Entry 8DR5 (electron microscopy, 2.76 A resolution); this record covers chains E and H of the 12 polymer chains in the assembly.

== Chain E ==
Molecule: Replication factor C subunit 5
Source organism: Saccharomyces cerevisiae
UniProt: P38251 (RFC5_YEAST); residues 1-354 here = UniProt positions 1-354
Amino-acid sequence (354 residues; numbered 1 to 354; the number before each row is that of its first residue):
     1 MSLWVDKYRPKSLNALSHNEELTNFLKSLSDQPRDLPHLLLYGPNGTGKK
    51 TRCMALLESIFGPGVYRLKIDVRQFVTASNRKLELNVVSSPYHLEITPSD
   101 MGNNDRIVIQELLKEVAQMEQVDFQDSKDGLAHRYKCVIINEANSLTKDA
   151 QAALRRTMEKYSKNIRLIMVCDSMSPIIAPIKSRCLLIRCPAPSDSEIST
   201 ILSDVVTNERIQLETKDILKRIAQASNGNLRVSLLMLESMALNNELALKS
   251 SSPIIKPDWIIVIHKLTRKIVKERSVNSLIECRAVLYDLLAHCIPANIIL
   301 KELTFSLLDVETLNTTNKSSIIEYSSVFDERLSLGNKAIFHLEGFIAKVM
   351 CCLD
Unresolved in the structure: 1, 354
Residues lining bound ligands:
  - ATP-gamma-S (AGS; phosphothiophosphoric acid-adenylate ester): Arg155, Glu159, Pro180, Arg184
  - GDP (guanosine-5'-diphosphate): Val5, Asp6, Tyr8, Arg9, Pro10, Ala15, Leu16, Ser17, His18, Pro44, Asn45, Gly46, Thr47, Gly48, Lys49, Lys50, Thr51, Arg52, Ile201, Leu230, Arg231, Leu234
Curated features (UniProtKB/Swiss-Prot):
  - binding site (ATP): Val5, Ser17, Gly43 to Thr51, Arg231

== Chain H ==
Molecule: Proliferating cell nuclear antigen
Source organism: Saccharomyces cerevisiae
UniProt: A0A6B7JGY6 (A0A6B7JGY6_YEASX); numbering as in UniProt (aligned over 1-258)
Amino-acid sequence (277 residues; each row starts with the number of its first residue; numbers below 1 keep their minus sign (Met-18 is residue -18)):
   -18 MGSSHHHHHHSSGLVPRASMLEAKFEEASLFKRIIDGFKDCVQLVNFQCK
    32 EDGIIAQAVDDSRVLLVSLEIGVEAFQEYRCDHPVTLGMDLTSLSKILRC
    82 GNNTDTLTLIADNTPDSIILLFEDTKKDRIAEYSLKLMDIDADFLKIEEL
   132 QYDSTLSLPSSEFSKIVRDLSQLSDSINIMITKETIKFVADGDIGSGSVI
   182 IKPFVDMEHPETSIKLEMDQPVDLTFGAKYLLDIIKGSSLSDRVGIRLSS
   232 EAPALFQFDLKSGFLQFFLAPKFNDEE
Unresolved in the structure: -18 to 0
Sequence notes: expression tag (-18 to 0)

== Interface between chain E and chain H ==
Residue-residue contacts (32):
  Asp71(E) - Asp42(H)
  Arg73(E) - Asp42(H)  salt bridge
  Arg73(E) - Ser43(H)
  Ser89(E) - Arg44(H)
  Ser90(E) - Arg44(H)  hydrogen bond (backbone-side chain)
  Pro91(E) - Arg44(H)
  Glu115(E) - Ser43(H)
  Glu115(E) - Tyr211(H)
  Gln118(E) - Lys253(H)  hydrogen bond
  Gln118(E) - Phe254(H)
  Met119(E) - Tyr211(H)  hydrophobic
  Glu120(E) - Val45(H)
  Glu120(E) - Ala251(H)
  Glu120(E) - Pro252(H)
  Glu120(E) - Phe254(H)
  Gln121(E) - Arg44(H)
  Gln121(E) - Val45(H)
  Val122(E) - Arg44(H)  hydrogen bond (backbone-backbone)
  Val122(E) - Val45(H)
  Val122(E) - Ala251(H)  hydrophobic
  Phe124(E) - Leu47(H)  hydrophobic
  Phe124(E) - Lys127(H)
  Phe124(E) - Phe249(H)  hydrophobic
  Asp129(E) - Glu232(H)
  Asp129(E) - Ala233(H)
  Asp129(E) - Pro234(H)
  Gly130(E) - Pro234(H)
  Leu131(E) - Pro234(H)
  Leu131(E) - Ala251(H)  hydrophobic
  Leu131(E) - Pro252(H)
  Lys136(E) - Arg44(H)
  Asn164(E) - Phe254(H)
Other interface residues (no listed pair), chain E (21 interface residues in all): Ser127, Lys128, Tyr161, Lys163
Other interface residues (no listed pair), chain H (20 interface residues in all): Val40, Leu46, Ile128, Leu131, Asp256

== In short ==
21 residues of chain E and 20 residues of chain H are in contact; the contacts include 3 hydrogen bonds and 1
salt bridge. Polar contacts include Arg73(E)-Asp42(H), Ser90(E)-Arg44(H) and Gln118(E)-Lys253(H). Chain E
binds ATP-gamma-S and GDP. From UniProt: 12 ATP-binding residues on chain E.
Here chain E is Replication factor C subunit 5 and chain H is Proliferating cell nuclear antigen, both from
Saccharomyces cerevisiae. Entry 8DR5 (Open state of RFC:PCNA bound to a 3' ss/dsDNA junction (DNA2) with NTD)
was determined by electron microscopy (same publication as 8DQW, 8DQX, 8DQZ, 8DR0, 8DR1, 8DR3 and 3 further
entries).
